PDB entry 7WBJ | electron microscopy, 3.42 A resolution | chains B and N of the 6 polymer chains in the assembly

[Chain B]
Molecule: Guanine nucleotide-binding protein G(I)/G(S)/G(T) subunit beta-1
From: Rattus norvegicus
Reference sequence: P54311 (GBB1_RAT); numbering as in UniProt (aligned over 2-340)
Chain sequence (400 residues; numbered -33 to 366; the number before each row is that of its first residue; numbers below 1 keep their minus sign (Met-33 is residue -33)):
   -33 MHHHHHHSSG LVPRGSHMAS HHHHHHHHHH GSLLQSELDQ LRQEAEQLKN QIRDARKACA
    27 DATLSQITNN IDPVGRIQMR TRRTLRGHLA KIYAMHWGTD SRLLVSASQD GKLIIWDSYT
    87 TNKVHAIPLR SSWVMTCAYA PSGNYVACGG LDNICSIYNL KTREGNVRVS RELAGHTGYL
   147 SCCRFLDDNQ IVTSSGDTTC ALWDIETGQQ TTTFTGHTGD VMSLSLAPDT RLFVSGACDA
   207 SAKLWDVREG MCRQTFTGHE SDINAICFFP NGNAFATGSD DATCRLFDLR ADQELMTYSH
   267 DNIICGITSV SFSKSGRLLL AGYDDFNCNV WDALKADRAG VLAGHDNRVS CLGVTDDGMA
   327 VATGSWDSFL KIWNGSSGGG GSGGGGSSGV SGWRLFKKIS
Unresolved in the structure: -33 to 2, 343-366
Construct notes: initiating methionine (-33); expression tag (-32 to 1, 341-366)
Curated features (UniProtKB/Swiss-Prot):
  - modified residue: Ser2 (N-acetylserine), His266 (Phosphohistidine)

[Chain N]
Molecule: Nanobody-35
From: synthetic construct
Notes: antibody fragment or engineered binder
Chain sequence (140 residues; row label = number of the first residue in the row; numbers below 1 keep their minus sign (Met-1 is residue -1)):
    -1 MAQVQLQESG GGLVQPGGSL RLSCAASGFT FSNYKMNWVR QAPGKGLEWV SDISQSGASI
    59 SYTGSVKGRF TISRDNAKNT LYLQMNSLKP EDTAVYYCAR CPAPFTRDCF DVTSTTYAYR
   119 GQGTQVTVSS HHHHHHEPEA
Unresolved in the structure: -1 to 0, 129-138
Disulfide bonds: Cys22-Cys96, Cys99-Cys107

[Interface between chain B and chain N]
Pairs across the interface (16):
  Lys15(B) - Gln1(N)
  Cys204(B) - Tyr117(N)  hydrogen bond (backbone-side chain)
  Asp205(B) - Ala116(N)
  Asp205(B) - Tyr117(N)  hydrogen bond (backbone-side chain)
  Ala206(B) - Tyr117(N)  hydrogen bond (backbone-side chain)
  Thr223(B) - Gln1(N)  hydrogen bond (backbone-backbone)
  His225(B) - Val2(N)
  Glu226(B) - Val2(N)
  Glu226(B) - Tyr32(N)  hydrogen bond
  Glu226(B) - Arg98(N)  hydrogen bond (backbone-side chain)
  Ser227(B) - Pro100(N)  hydrogen bond (side chain-backbone)
  Ser227(B) - Tyr117(N)
  Asp228(B) - Tyr117(N)
  Asp246(B) - Pro102(N)
  Asp247(B) - Pro102(N)
  Ile270(B) - Phe103(N)
Also at the interface, not in a pair above, chain B (13 interface residues in all): Thr184
Also at the interface, not in a pair above, chain N (13 interface residues in all): Gln3, Gly26, Phe27, Thr114

[In short]
The chain B/chain N interface involves 13 residues from each chain; the contacts include 7 hydrogen bonds.
Polar pairs include Cys204(B)-Tyr117(N), Asp205(B)-Tyr117(N) and Ala206(B)-Tyr117(N).
Chain B is Guanine nucleotide-binding protein G(I)/G(S)/G(T) subunit beta-1 (Rattus norvegicus) and chain N is
Nanobody-35 (synthetic construct); the structure, Cryo-EM structure of N-terminal modified human vasoactive
intestinal polypeptide receptor 2 (VIP2R) in complex with PACAP27 ..., was determined by electron microscopy
(same publication as 7VQX).
